PDB entry 2PP9 | X-ray diffraction, 1.80 A resolution | chains A and B of the 3 polymer chains in the assembly

Chain A (and B):
Protein: Copper-containing nitrite reductase
From: Alcaligenes faecalis
Notes: EC 1.7.2.1; chain B of this document is another copy of the same molecule, construct and numbering; everything in this record applies to it too
UniProtKB: P38501 (NIR_ALCFA); residues 4-340 here correspond to UniProt positions 40-376 (UniProt number = residue number + 36)
Sequence (341 residues; row label = number of the first residue in the row):
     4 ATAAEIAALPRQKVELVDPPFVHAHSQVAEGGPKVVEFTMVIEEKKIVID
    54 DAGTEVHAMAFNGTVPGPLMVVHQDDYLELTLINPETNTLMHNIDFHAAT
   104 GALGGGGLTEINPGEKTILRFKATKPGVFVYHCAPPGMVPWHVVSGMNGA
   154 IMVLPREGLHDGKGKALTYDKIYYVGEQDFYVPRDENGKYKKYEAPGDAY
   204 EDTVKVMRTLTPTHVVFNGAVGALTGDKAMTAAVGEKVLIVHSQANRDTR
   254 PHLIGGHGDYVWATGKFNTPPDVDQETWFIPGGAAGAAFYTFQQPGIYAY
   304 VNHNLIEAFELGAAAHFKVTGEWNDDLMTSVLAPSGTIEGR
Unresolved in the structure: 340-344 (chain B: 341-344)
Differences from the reference sequence: expression tag (341-344)
Curated features (UniProtKB/Swiss-Prot):
  - binding site (Cu cation): His-95, His-100, His-135, Cys-136, His-145, Met-150, His-306
Bound ions: Cu+: His-95, His-145; Cu ion site 1: His-100, His-135 (together with nitrate ion) (shared with His-306(B) of chain B); Cu ion site 2: His-306 (together with nitrate ion) (shared with 2 residues of chain C)
What the authors report for this chain:
  - binding site for nitrate ion: Ile-257
  - conformationally variable residues (side-chain flip): Asp-98

How chain A and chain B interact:
Pairs across the interface (116; chain A residue first):
  Ala-4(A) with Asp-329(B)
  Ile-9(A) with Asp-329(B)
  Tyr-80(A) with Asp-329(B), hydrogen bond
  Glu-82(A) with Val-334(B)
  His-100(A) with His-255(B); His-260(B), hydrogen bond (backbone-side chain); Glu-279(B), salt bridge; His-306(B), hydrogen bond
  Ala-101(A) with His-260(B)
  Ala-102(A) with His-260(B); Met-331(B), hydrophobic
  Thr-103(A) with Gly-258(B); His-260(B); Tyr-293(B); Gln-297(B), hydrogen bond (backbone-side chain); Met-331(B)
  Gly-104(A) with Gly-258(B), hydrogen bond (backbone-backbone); Gln-297(B); Trp-326(B); Met-331(B)
  Ala-105(A) with Trp-326(B); Met-331(B), hydrophobic
  Leu-106(A) with Ile-257(B); Gly-258(B); Ile-300(B); Ala-302(B)
  Gly-107(A) with Gly-258(B); Met-331(B)
  Gly-108(A) with Met-331(B)
  Leu-111(A) with Met-331(B), hydrophobic; Ser-333(B); Pro-337(B)
  Glu-113(A) with Pro-337(B)
  Ile-114(A) with Pro-337(B), hydrophobic
  Gly-117(A) with Gly-339(B); Thr-340(B), hydrogen bond (backbone-backbone)
  Glu-118(A) with Pro-337(B); Ser-338(B); Thr-340(B)
  Lys-119(A) with Leu-335(B); Ala-336(B); Pro-337(B); Ser-338(B), hydrogen bond (backbone-backbone); Thr-340(B)
  Thr-120(A) with Leu-335(B), hydrogen bond (side chain-backbone); Ala-336(B); Pro-337(B)
  Ile-121(A) with Ser-333(B); Val-334(B), hydrogen bond (backbone-backbone); Leu-335(B), hydrogen bond (backbone-backbone)
  Leu-122(A) with Met-331(B), hydrophobic; Thr-332(B)
  Arg-123(A) with Asp-328(B), hydrogen bond (side chain-backbone); Met-331(B); Thr-332(B), hydrogen bond (backbone-backbone); Val-334(B)
  Phe-124(A) with Leu-330(B)
  Lys-125(A) with Asp-329(B); Leu-330(B), hydrogen bond (backbone-backbone)
  Thr-127(A) with Leu-330(B)
  Lys-128(A) with His-260(B); Asp-262(B), salt bridge; Asp-277(B), salt bridge
  Pro-129(A) with Asp-277(B)
  Val-131(A) with Glu-279(B)
  Phe-132(A) with Glu-279(B)
  Val-133(A) with Glu-279(B), hydrogen bond (backbone-side chain)
  His-135(A) with His-306(B), hydrogen bond; Leu-308(B)
  Val-142(A) with Leu-308(B), hydrophobic; Phe-312(B), hydrophobic
  Pro-143(A) with Leu-308(B); Ile-309(B); Phe-312(B)
  Val-146(A) with Leu-308(B), hydrophobic
  Tyr-184(A) with Ile-309(B)
  Val-207(A) with Glu-313(B)
  Met-210(A) with Ile-309(B)
  Arg-211(A) with Thr-214(B); Glu-313(B), salt bridge; Leu-314(B)
  Thr-212(A) with Thr-214(B)
  Leu-213(A) with Arg-250(B); Ile-309(B), hydrophobic; Glu-310(B); Leu-314(B), hydrophobic
  Ala-248(A) with His-306(B), hydrogen bond (backbone-side chain); Leu-308(B)
  Asn-249(A) with His-306(B); Asn-307(B), hydrogen bond (backbone-side chain); Leu-308(B), hydrogen bond (side chain-backbone); Ile-309(B)
  Asp-251(A) with Arg-253(B), salt bridge; Phe-282(B)
  Thr-267(A) with Asp-275(B); Gln-278(B), hydrogen bond
  Lys-269(A) with Val-276(B); Asp-277(B); Gln-278(B); Glu-279(B), salt bridge
  Asn-271(A) with Val-276(B); Asp-277(B), hydrogen bond
  Thr-272(A) with Asp-275(B); Val-276(B), hydrogen bond (side chain-backbone); Gln-278(B), hydrogen bond
  Phe-282(A) with Phe-282(B), hydrophobic
  Pro-284(A) with Thr-280(B); Phe-282(B), hydrophobic
  Gly-285(A) with Arg-253(B); Thr-280(B); His-306(B)
  Gly-286(A) with Glu-279(B); Thr-280(B), hydrogen bond (backbone-side chain); His-306(B)
  Ala-287(A) with Glu-279(B)
  Ala-288(A) with Glu-279(B), hydrogen bond (backbone-side chain)
Also at the interface, not in a pair above, chain A (58 interface residues in all): Ile-86, Thr-112, Tyr-203, Arg-250
Also at the interface, not in a pair above, chain B (47 interface residues in all): Arg-187, Tyr-193, Pro-215, Thr-216, Gln-296, Tyr-301

Summary:
58 residues of chain A and 47 residues of chain B are in contact; the contacts include 24 hydrogen bonds and 6
salt bridges. Among the polar pairs are His-100(A)/Glu-279(B), Lys-128(A)/Asp-262(B) and
Lys-128(A)/Asp-277(B). UniProt lists 7 Cu cation-binding residues on chain A. The paper reports a binding site
for nitrate ion at Ile-257(A); conformational variability at Asp-98(A).
Both chains are Copper-containing nitrite reductase (Alcaligenes faecalis). Entry 2PP9 (Nitrate bound wild
type oxidized AfNiR) was determined by X-ray diffraction (same publication as 2PP7, 2PP8, 2PPA and 2E86).
